4IG1 - chain A; structure by X-ray diffraction, 1.43 A resolution.

# Chain A
Protein: FAD:protein FMN transferase
From: Treponema pallidum (strain Nichols)
Notes: EC 2.7.1.180
UniProtKB: R9UXK3 (R9UXK3_TREPA); residues 1-340 here correspond to UniProt positions 23-362 (UniProt number = residue number + 22)
Sequence (340 residues; row label = number of the first residue in the row):
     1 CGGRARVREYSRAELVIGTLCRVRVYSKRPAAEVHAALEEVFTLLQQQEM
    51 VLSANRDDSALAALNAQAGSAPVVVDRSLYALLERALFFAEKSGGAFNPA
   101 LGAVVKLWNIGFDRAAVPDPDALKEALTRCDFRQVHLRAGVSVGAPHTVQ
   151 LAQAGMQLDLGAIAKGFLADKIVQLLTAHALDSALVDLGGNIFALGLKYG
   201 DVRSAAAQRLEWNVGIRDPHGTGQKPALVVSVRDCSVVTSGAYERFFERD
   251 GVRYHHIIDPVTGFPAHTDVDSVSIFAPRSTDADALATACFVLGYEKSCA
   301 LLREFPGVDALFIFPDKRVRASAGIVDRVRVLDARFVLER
Unresolved in the structure: 1-6, 201-206
Bound ions: Mg2+ site 1: Ala162, Asp284, Thr288 (together with adenosine monophosphate); Mg2+ site 2: Asp284 (together with adenosine monophosphate)
Residues lining bound ligands: adenosine monophosphate (AMP): Ala96, Phe97, Asn98, Leu101, Val105, Asp159, Gly161, Ala162, Ser240, Arg245, His256, Ile257, Ile258, Pro260, Asp284, Thr288, Val292
From the paper describing this entry:
  - Mg2+ coordination: Asp284
  - binding site for adenosine monophosphate: Ser240, His256
  - conformationally variable residues (side-chain flip): Glu244

# In short
Chain A binds adenosine monophosphate. Ala162, Asp284 and Thr288 coordinate Mg2+ site 1. The paper reports a
binding site for adenosine monophosphate at Ser240 and His256; Mg2+ coordination by Asp284.
Chain A is FAD:protein FMN transferase (Treponema pallidum (strain Nichols)); the structure, Crystal structure
of Treponema pallidum TP0796 Flavin trafficking protein, Mg(II)-AMP product bound form, was determined by
X-ray diffraction, deposited together with 4IFU, 4IFW, 4IFX and 4IFZ.
